Entry 7U06 (electron microscopy, 4.20 A resolution (low resolution: residue-level contacts below are approximate; hydrogen-bond / salt-bridge calls are withheld)); this record covers chains b and a of the 27 polymer chains in the assembly.

== Chain b ==
Molecule: Trafficking protein particle complex II-specific subunit 130
From: Saccharomyces cerevisiae
UniProtKB: Q03660 (TR130_YEAST); numbering as in UniProt (aligned over 1-1102)
Sequence (1104 residues; each row starts with the number of its first residue):
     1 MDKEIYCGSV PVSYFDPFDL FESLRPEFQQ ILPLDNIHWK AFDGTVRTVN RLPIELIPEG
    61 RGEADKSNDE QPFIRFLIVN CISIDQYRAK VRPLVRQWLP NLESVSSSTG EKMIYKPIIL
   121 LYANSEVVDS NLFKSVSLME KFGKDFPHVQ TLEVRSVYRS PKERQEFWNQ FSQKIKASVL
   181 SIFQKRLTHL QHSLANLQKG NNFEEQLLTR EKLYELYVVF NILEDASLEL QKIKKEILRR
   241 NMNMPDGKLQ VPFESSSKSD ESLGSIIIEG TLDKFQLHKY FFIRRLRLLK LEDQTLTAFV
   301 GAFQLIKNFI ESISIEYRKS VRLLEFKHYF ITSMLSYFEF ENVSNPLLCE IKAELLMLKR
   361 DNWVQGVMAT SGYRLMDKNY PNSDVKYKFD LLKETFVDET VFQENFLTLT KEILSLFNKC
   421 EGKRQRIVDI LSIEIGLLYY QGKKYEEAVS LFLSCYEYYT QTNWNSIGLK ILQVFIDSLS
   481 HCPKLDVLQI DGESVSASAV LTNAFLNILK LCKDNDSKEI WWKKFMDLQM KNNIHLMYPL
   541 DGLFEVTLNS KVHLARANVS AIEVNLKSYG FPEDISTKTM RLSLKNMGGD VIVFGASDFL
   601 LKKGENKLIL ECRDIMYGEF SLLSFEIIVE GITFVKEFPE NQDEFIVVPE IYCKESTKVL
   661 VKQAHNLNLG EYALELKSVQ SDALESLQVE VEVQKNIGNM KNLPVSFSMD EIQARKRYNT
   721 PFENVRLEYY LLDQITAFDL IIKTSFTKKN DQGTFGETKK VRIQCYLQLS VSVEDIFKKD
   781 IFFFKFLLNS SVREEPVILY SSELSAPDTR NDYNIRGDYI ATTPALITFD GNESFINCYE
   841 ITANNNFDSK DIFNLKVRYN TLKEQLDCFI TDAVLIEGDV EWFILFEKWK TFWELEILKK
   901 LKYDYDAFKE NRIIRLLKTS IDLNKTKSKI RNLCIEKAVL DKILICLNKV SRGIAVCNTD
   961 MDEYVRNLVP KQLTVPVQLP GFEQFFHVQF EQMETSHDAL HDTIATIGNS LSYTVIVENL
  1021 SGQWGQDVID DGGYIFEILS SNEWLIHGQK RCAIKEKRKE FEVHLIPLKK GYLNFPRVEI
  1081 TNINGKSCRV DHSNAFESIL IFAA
Not modelled in the structure: 1-295, 341-344, 530-532, 697-698, 995-1003
Construct notes: expression tag (1103-1104)

== Chain a ==
Molecule: Trafficking protein particle complex II-specific subunit 120
From: Saccharomyces cerevisiae
UniProtKB: Q04183 (TR120_YEAST); residue numbers follow UniProt; this construct covers 1-1289
Sequence (1289 residues; row label = number of the first residue in the row):
     1 MNILKHFPSY VGPSKIRTLV IPIGHWTRKE FNNAVQKLSE FNEIHLSDVT PIDSPIFTPQ
    61 GFPHGKLFFD FLTIDHDDAL ELFLYDFEPF RKTFVIIGLV NDYSDPLTNL NFMKEKYPTL
   121 ISPNLVYASS TPTKELEQTI DTMENVFASS PDMQKNIETI MCDIARNFLT ALNSYYSSYK
   181 HVTLRSPGAI GGNAVLKTTL IRQNSYTSSS SSTPMSAVQS SVSSSSKAGS VTTASKRLSS
   241 FEMTTNSLKR SASLKLATTL STSENRSQQK SLGRQMKILG NFQLLAGRYV DALNSFVDAI
   301 TTLYKVRDYL WLGSALDGIS ICFLLLSYLG LSYQIPQIVS LICPVEKLNF ESSSTGISPV
   361 DSNSKATAST TASSTPRNSI SIAAMQSPRN SIMSLSAPAL NIDVENINLP LLIKCISDKV
   421 LYYYDLSLMH NSEYAPQVVY CEFLLKTLTF MTSCYKSSEF SKDVLDNIVK NQHRALSDIP
   481 NSPMFPRFEV YFYSNKLFEL QLKEMQVEAQ IKIYSTMAEV YRLLGYKRKQ LFVLRLLMVA
   541 LLATPNKIAW HPDYRTLIDT IIELLNINES EAKINVDDPS QSTWLILQKK ILQLCIKVSR
   601 KINDFEYVAK FSSILITKYT HLLNQSEQDA LFKEYIQPSI TNESITSYWD PFILREVVIN
   661 RILDSDPTSN EIPLESDVSS LESLENRQKT QDINPQEVFN PFKRVQPTSF VSNNSTKVPI
   721 LVFLVGDKAE FTCRVQNPFK FDFTINDIQL DEEISEFCEI DRKAVSYSGP YNVKAESIRS
   781 ITLPLIIKKP TYKKIYEISC LKISILKLPL QKFDIINDSR RSNPVEEEAE YSKCIYGKLK
   841 IKILPEQPQL ELLSTSKMTR NSWMMLDGTK TDFHITVRNK SLSCAINHIK IIPMNNIEQM
   901 LKPDYWKKMP PDDLYIMEKQ LDWLSKSCVR IIKLPTVIKP NETITFDLEL DNTAVPFNFT
   961 GFDLLIEYGM SATDESCIYL KKLSIPYEVT LRRTIEVPSM DIIPLNELFS SQVENVDWIE
  1021 YVMSKIRAES NLHSRDFILL LLDFRNSWID GIKLNVQFED FTSNEYHVEA SHTSRIIVPI
  1081 KKIDYKKYNF ENTPIPRIYP GRQFIQSGLN EEQTIEMRQK FWCREHIISK LKCNWKLTTD
  1141 QSVTGSVDFN KFIEKFDHKM VYTIYPGRLF YGVQLLLDEP KVKVGEIINL KIITEPTSTC
  1201 RRKQNSTVNF LDIVIFDSKT SKILPRSNRR ILYNGSLTKP ISTTKVSEIN LEIIPIEKGR
  1261 YEFSVCISKS NNQDGIIQFD SENVILSVI
Not modelled in the structure: 203-264, 347-400, 569-580, 677-695, 704-717, 820-833

== Interface between chain b and chain a ==
Pairs across the interface - 46 pairs, chain b then chain a:
  I776(b) - R1229(a)
  K778(b) - I1256(a)
  K778(b) - E1257(a)
  F783(b) - I1256(a)
  K785(b) - N1228(a)
  R816(b) - G1185(a)
  R816(b) - E1186(a)
  R816(b) - I1187(a)
  G817(b) - N1234(a)
  N832(b) - R1226(a)
  N832(b) - T1238(a)
  E833(b) - S1236(a)
  E833(b) - T1238(a)
  S834(b) - R1226(a)
  S834(b) - S1236(a)
  F835(b) - G1235(a)
  F835(b) - S1236(a)
  I836(b) - Y1233(a)
  I836(b) - N1234(a)
  I836(b) - G1235(a)
  N837(b) - N1234(a)
  C838(b) - L1232(a)
  C838(b) - Y1233(a)
  C838(b) - N1234(a)
  C838(b) - I1254(a)
  E840(b) - G1185(a)
  E840(b) - I1187(a)
  E840(b) - I1254(a)
  K909(b) - F1210(a)
  K909(b) - N1271(a)
  E910(b) - F1210(a)
  E910(b) - S1270(a)
  E910(b) - N1272(a)
  N911(b) - S1270(a)
  R912(b) - V1208(a)
  R912(b) - P1240(a)
  C957(b) - T1207(a)
  C957(b) - V1208(a)
  N958(b) - V1208(a)
  Y1072(b) - K1219(a)
  Y1072(b) - T1220(a)
  A1095(b) - E1257(a)
  F1096(b) - R1229(a)
  F1096(b) - R1230(a)
  F1096(b) - E1257(a)
  S1098(b) - K1219(a)
Also at the interface, not in a pair above, chain b (28 interface residues in all): E774, F784, Y819, N1074
Also at the interface, not in a pair above, chain a (28 interface residues in all): K1222, S1227, Q1273

== In short ==
Chain b and chain a each contribute 28 residues to their interface.
Here chain b is Trafficking protein particle complex II-specific subunit 130 and chain a is Trafficking
protein particle complex II-specific subunit 120, both from Saccharomyces cerevisiae. Entry 7U06 (Structure of
the yeast TRAPPII-Rab11/Ypt32 complex in the closed/open state (composite structure)) was determined by
electron microscopy (same publication as 7U05).
